9F9T - chains B and C of the 28 polymer chains in the assembly; structure by electron microscopy, 2.31 A resolution.

== Chain B ==
Name: Proteasome 20S B subunit
Source organism: Trypanosoma cruzi
Chain sequence (288 residues; numbered -56 to 231; the number before each row is that of its first residue; numbers below 1 keep their minus sign (Met-56 is residue -56)):
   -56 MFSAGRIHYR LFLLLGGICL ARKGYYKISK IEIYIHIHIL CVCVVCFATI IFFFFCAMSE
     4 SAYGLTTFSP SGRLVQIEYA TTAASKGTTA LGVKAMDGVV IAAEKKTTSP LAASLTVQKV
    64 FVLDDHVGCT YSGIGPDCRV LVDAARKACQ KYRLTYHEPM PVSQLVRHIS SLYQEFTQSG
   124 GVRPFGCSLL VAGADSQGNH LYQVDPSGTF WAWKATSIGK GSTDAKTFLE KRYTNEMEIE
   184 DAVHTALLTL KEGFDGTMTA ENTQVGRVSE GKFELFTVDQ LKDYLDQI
Unresolved in the structure: -56 to 3

== Chain C ==
Name: Proteasome subunit alpha type
Source organism: Trypanosoma cruzi
UniProt: A0A2V2VJR6 (A0A2V2VJR6_TRYCR); residues 1-286 here = UniProt positions 1-286
Chain sequence (286 residues; row label = number of the first residue in the row):
     1 MSSRYDSRTT TFSPEGRLYQ VEYAEEAISQ AGTVIGILTT GGVVLGAEKG VQNSLFDSEN
    61 MEDKNISGEK MYKIASHIGC SVAGVTSDAY ALLNYARLSA NRHHYTYQEP MAAEDLCRLL
   121 CDEKQLYTQY GGVRPFGVSF LLAGWDRHHG YQLYHTDTSG NYNAWRAYAI GQNDQVAQSL
   181 LKRDWKPELT LDEGIVLCLR VLGKTMDTVK LSAERLEVAV LHKVPAPATQ KLLEPYGVLP
   241 KTVPEFKILR ETDLKPLIAE ADRQREAEEA AEAEKEKKKE QKLTSS
Unresolved in the structure: 1, 269-286

== How chain B and chain C interact ==
Contacting residue pairs (61; chain B residue first):
  Ser4(B) - Ser2(C)  hydrogen bond
  Tyr6(B) - Ser2(C)  hydrogen bond (side chain-backbone)
  Tyr6(B) - Tyr5(C)
  Tyr6(B) - Asp6(C)
  Tyr6(B) - Gly132(C)
  Gly7(B) - Ser7(C)
  Gly7(B) - Gly132(C)  hydrogen bond (backbone-backbone)
  Thr9(B) - Arg134(C)
  Thr10(B) - Ser7(C)
  Thr10(B) - Thr9(C)
  Thr10(B) - Gln20(C)
  Phe11(B) - Gln20(C)  hydrogen bond (backbone-side chain)
  Phe11(B) - Tyr23(C)
  Phe11(B) - Ala24(C)  hydrophobic
  Phe11(B) - Pro135(C)
  Phe11(B) - Gly137(C)
  Ser12(B) - Tyr23(C)
  Pro13(B) - Tyr23(C)  hydrophobic
  Pro13(B) - Glu26(C)
  Ser14(B) - Glu26(C)
  Gly15(B) - Tyr23(C)
  Gly15(B) - Ala27(C)
  Leu17(B) - Arg134(C)
  Lys37(B) - Asp57(C)  salt bridge
  Ser106(B) - Glu59(C)
  Ser106(B) - Met61(C)
  Arg110(B) - Glu59(C)  salt bridge
  Ser113(B) - Ser87(C)
  Gln117(B) - Ser87(C)
  Gln117(B) - Asp88(C)  hydrogen bond
  Gln117(B) - Arg134(C)
  Thr120(B) - Arg134(C)  hydrogen bond (backbone-side chain)
  Gln121(B) - Tyr127(C)
  Gln121(B) - Val133(C)
  Gln121(B) - Arg134(C)  hydrogen bond (side chain-backbone)
  Gln121(B) - Pro135(C)
  Gln121(B) - Phe136(C)
  Ser122(B) - Val133(C)
  Gly123(B) - Val133(C)
  Gln140(B) - Asn60(C)  hydrogen bond (side chain-backbone)
  Gln140(B) - Glu62(C)
  His143(B) - Glu59(C)
  Tyr145(B) - Glu59(C)  hydrogen bond
  Ser150(B) - Ser87(C)
  Gly151(B) - Ser87(C)
  Thr152(B) - Thr86(C)
  Phe153(B) - Tyr90(C)  hydrophobic
  Ala155(B) - Asp57(C)  hydrogen bond (backbone-backbone)
  Trp156(B) - Asn53(C)
  Trp156(B) - Leu55(C)
  Trp156(B) - Phe56(C)  hydrophobic
  Trp156(B) - Asp57(C)
  Lys157(B) - Ser54(C)  hydrogen bond (side chain-backbone)
  Lys157(B) - Leu55(C)  hydrogen bond (backbone-backbone)
  Lys157(B) - Phe56(C)
  Lys157(B) - Asp57(C)
  Ala158(B) - Leu55(C)
  Glu173(B) - Asn53(C)
  Glu173(B) - Ser54(C)
  Glu173(B) - Leu55(C)
  Tyr176(B) - Leu55(C)  hydrophobic
Interface residues without a listed pair, chain B (37 interface residues in all): Ala5, Gln107, Lys169, Leu172
Interface residues without a listed pair, chain C (34 interface residues in all): Ser58, Val85, Ala91, Gly131

== In short ==
37 residues of chain B and 34 residues of chain C are in contact; the contacts include 12 hydrogen bonds and 2
salt bridges. Polar pairs include Lys37(B)-Asp57(C), Arg110(B)-Glu59(C) and Ser4(B)-Ser2(C).
Here chain B is Proteasome 20S B subunit and chain C is Proteasome subunit alpha type, both from Trypanosoma
cruzi. Entry 9F9T (CryoEM structure of native Trypanosoma cruzi apo proteasome 20S subunit) was determined by
electron microscopy together with 9F9P from the same study.
